8K3O - chains L and A of the 22 polymer chains in the assembly; structure by electron microscopy, 3.88 A resolution.

Chain L:
Protein: 30S ribosomal protein S12
Organism: Escherichia coli K-12
UniProt: P0A7S3 (RS12_ECOLI); numbering as in UniProt (aligned over 1-124)
Sequence (124 residues; each row starts with the number of its first residue):
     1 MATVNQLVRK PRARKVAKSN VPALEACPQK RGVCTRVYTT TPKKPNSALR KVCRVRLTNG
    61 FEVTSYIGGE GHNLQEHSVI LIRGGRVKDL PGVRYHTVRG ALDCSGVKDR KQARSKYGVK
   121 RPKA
Disordered / not traced: 1, 124
UniProt features mapped onto this chain:
  - modified residue: Asp89 (3-methylthioaspartic acid), Lys108 (N6-acetyllysine)

Chain A:
Molecule: 16S rRNA
Organism: Escherichia coli K-12
Sequence (1554 nucleotides; numbered 1 to 1554; the number before each row is that of its first residue):
     1 AAAUUGAAGA GUUUGAUCAU GGCUCAGAUU GAACGCUGGC GGCAGGCCUA ACACAUGCAA
    61 GUCGAACGGU AACAGGAAGA AGCUUGCUUC UUUGCUGACG AGUGGCGGAC GGGUGAGUAA
   121 UGUCUGGGAA ACUGCCUGAU GGAGGGGGAU AACUACUGGA AACGGUAGCU AAUACCGCAU
   181 AACGUCGCAA GACCAAAGAG GGGGACCUUC GGGCCUCUUG CCAUCGGAUG UGCCCAGAUG
   241 GGAUUAGCUA GUAGGUGGGG UAACGGCUCA CCUAGGCGAC GAUCCCUAGC UGGUCUGAGA
   301 GGAUGACCAG CCACACUGGA ACUGAGACAC GGUCCAGACU CCUACGGGAG GCAGCAGUGG
   361 GGAAUAUUGC ACAAUGGGCG CAAGCCUGAU GCAGCCAUGC CGCGUGUAUG AAGAAGGCCU
   421 UCGGGUUGUA AAGUACUUUC AGCGGGGAGG AAGGGAGUAA AGUUAAUACC UUUGCUCAUU
   481 GACGUUACCC GCAGAAGAAG CACCGGCUAA CUCCGUGCCA GCAGCCGCGG UAAUACGGAG
   541 GGUGCAAGCG UUAAUCGGAA UUACUGGGCG UAAAGCGCAC GCAGGCGGUU UGUUAAGUCA
   601 GAUGUGAAAU CCCCGGGCUC AACCUGGGAA CUGCAUCUGA UACUGGCAAG CUUGAGUCUC
   661 GUAGAGGGGG GUAGAAUUCC AGGUGUAGCG GUGAAAUGCG UAGAGAUCUG GAGGAAUACC
   721 GGUGGCGAAG GCGGCCCCCU GGACGAAGAC UGACGCUCAG GUGCGAAAGC GUGGGGAGCA
   781 AACAGGAUUA GAUACCCUGG UAGUCCACGC CGUAAACGAU GUCGACUUGG AGGUUGUGCC
   841 CUUGAGGCGU GGCUUCCGGA GCUAACGCGU UAAGUCGACC GCCUGGGGAG UACGGCCGCA
   901 AGGUUAAAAC UCAAAUGAAU UGACGGGGGC CCGCACAAGC GGUGGAGCAU GUGGUUUAAU
   961 UCGAUGCAAC GCGAAGAACC UUACCUGGUC UUGACAUCCA CGGAAGUUUU CAGAGAUGAG
  1021 AAUGUGCCUU CGGGAACCGU GAGACAGGUG CUGCAUGGCU GUCGUCAGCU CGUGUUGUGA
  1081 AAUGUUGGGU UAAGUCCCGC AACGAGCGCA ACCCUUAUCC UUUGUUGCCA GCGGUCCGGC
  1141 CGGGAACUCA AAGGAGACUG CCAGUGAUAA ACUGGAGGAA GGUGGGGAUG ACGUCAAGUC
  1201 AUCAUGGCCC UUACGACCAG GGCUACACAC GUGCUACAAU GGCGCAUACA AAGAGAAGCG
  1261 ACCUCGCGAG AGCAAGCGGA CCUCAUAAAG UGCGUCGUAG UCCGGAUUGG AGUCUGCAAC
  1321 UCGACUCCAU GAAGUCGGAA UCGCUAGUAA UCGUGGAUCA GAAUGCCACG GUGAAUACGU
  1381 UCCCGGGCCU UGUACACACC GCCCGUCACA CCAUGGGAGU GGGUUGCAAA AGAAGUAGGU
  1441 AGCUUAACCU UCGGGAGGGC GCUUACCACU UUGUGAUUCA UGACUGGGGU GAAGUCGUAA
  1501 CAAGGUAACC GUAGGGGAAC CUGCGGUUGG AUCACCUCCU UACCUUAAAG AAGC
Disordered / not traced: 1391-1503, 1540-1554

Chain L / chain A interface:
Contacting residue pairs - 88 pairs, chain L then chain A:
  Ala2(L) with G568(A), hydrogen bond to the base; C882(A), base contact
  Thr3(L) with C880(A), hydrogen bond to the phosphate
  Asn5(L) with G585(A), sugar contact; C879(A), hydrogen bond to the phosphate; C880(A), hydrogen bond to the phosphate
  Gln6(L) with G881(A), hydrogen bond to the base
  Leu7(L) with C564(A), phosphate contact
  Arg9(L) with C880(A), salt bridge to the phosphate
  Arg12(L) with U562(A), base contact; A563(A), base contact; C564(A), salt bridge to the phosphate; G567(A), base contact; U884(A), base contact
  Ala13(L) with U562(A), base contact
  Arg14(L) with U562(A), salt bridge to the phosphate
  Lys18(L) with A909(A), salt bridge to the phosphate; C910(A), salt bridge to the phosphate
  Ser19(L) with A554(A), hydrogen bond to the phosphate
  Leu24(L) with A553(A), sugar contact
  Ala26(L) with A553(A), hydrogen bond to the sugar
  Cys27(L) with A363(A), hydrogen bond to the base; A553(A), sugar contact
  Pro28(L) with A363(A), base contact; U552(A), hydrogen bond to the sugar; A553(A), sugar contact
  Gln29(L) with A33(A), hydrogen bond to the base; C34(A), sugar contact; A363(A), base contact
  Lys30(L) with A363(A), phosphate contact
  Arg31(L) with A363(A), salt bridge to the phosphate
  Lys43(L) with C912(A), salt bridge to the phosphate
  Asn46(L) with C522(A), base contact; G527(A), hydrogen bond to the base; C528(A), hydrogen bond to the base; G529(A), base contact
  Ser47(L) with C518(A), phosphate contact; C519(A), phosphate contact; G529(A), hydrogen bond to the base
  Ala48(L) with A520(A), phosphate contact
  Leu49(L) with A520(A), hydrogen bond to the phosphate
  Arg50(L) with G521(A), hydrogen bond to the base; C522(A), base contact
  Lys51(L) with A520(A), phosphate contact; G521(A), salt bridge to the phosphate
  Thr58(L) with G362(A), phosphate contact; A363(A), hydrogen bond to the phosphate
  Tyr66(L) with C522(A), hydrogen bond to the phosphate
  Gly68(L) with C522(A), phosphate contact
  Gly69(L) with C522(A), hydrogen bond to the phosphate
  Glu70(L) with G521(A), phosphate contact
  Gly71(L) with G521(A), phosphate contact
  Leu81(L) with A363(A), sugar contact
  Arg83(L) with U551(A), hydrogen bond to the sugar; U552(A), hydrogen bond to the sugar
  Arg86(L) with C525(A), salt bridge to the phosphate
  Lys88(L) with A523(A), base contact; C526(A), salt bridge to the phosphate; A913(A), phosphate contact
  Asp89(L) with A523(A), hydrogen bond to the base
  Gly92(L) with U911(A), phosphate contact
  Arg94(L) with U911(A), salt bridge to the phosphate
  Val98(L) with C34(A), sugar contact
  Arg110(L) with G537(A), salt bridge to the phosphate; G538(A), phosphate contact
  Lys111(L) with G538(A), hydrogen bond to the phosphate; A539(A), phosphate contact
  Gln112(L) with G538(A), hydrogen bond to the phosphate; A539(A), phosphate contact
  Ala113(L) with A502(A), phosphate contact; C503(A), phosphate contact
  Arg114(L) with C36(A), hydrogen bond to the sugar; C501(A), salt bridge to the phosphate; A502(A), hydrogen bond to the phosphate
  Ser115(L) with G35(A), hydrogen bond to the sugar; C36(A), sugar contact; C501(A), hydrogen bond to the phosphate; A502(A), hydrogen bond to the phosphate
  Lys116(L) with A502(A), hydrogen bond to the phosphate; C503(A), salt bridge to the phosphate; G550(A), sugar contact
  Tyr117(L) with C522(A), hydrogen bond to the phosphate
  Gly118(L) with G35(A), sugar contact
  Val119(L) with C36(A), sugar contact
  Lys120(L) with C36(A), salt bridge to the phosphate; U37(A), phosphate contact
  Arg121(L) with U37(A), hydrogen bond to the phosphate; G500(A), salt bridge to the phosphate
Interface residues without a listed pair, chain L (61 interface residues in all): Lys10, Lys15, Ala17, Val21, Pro45, Gly84, Gly85, Val87, Ala101, Asp109
Interface residues without a listed pair, chain A (50 interface residues in all): A32, G242, U555, G557

Summary:
Chain L and chain A form an interface of 61 and 50 residues respectively; the contacts include 31 hydrogen
bonds and 16 salt bridges. Polar pairs include Ala2(L)-G568(A), Gln6(L)-G881(A) and Cys27(L)-A363(A).
Here chain L is 30S ribosomal protein S12 and chain A is 16S rRNA, both from Escherichia coli K-12. Entry 8K3O
(Cryo-EM structure of 30S ribosome with cleaved AP-mRNA bound complex I) was determined by electron microscopy
(same publication as 8K4E).
